8JZP - chains A and F of the 6 polymer chains in the assembly; structure by electron microscopy, 3.45 A resolution.

[Chain A]
Name: C5a anaphylatoxin chemotactic receptor 1
From: Homo sapiens
UniProtKB: P21730 (C5AR1_HUMAN); numbering as in UniProt (aligned over 2-350)
Amino-acid sequence (406 residues; row label = number of the first residue in the row; numbers below 1 keep their minus sign (Met-55 is residue -55)):
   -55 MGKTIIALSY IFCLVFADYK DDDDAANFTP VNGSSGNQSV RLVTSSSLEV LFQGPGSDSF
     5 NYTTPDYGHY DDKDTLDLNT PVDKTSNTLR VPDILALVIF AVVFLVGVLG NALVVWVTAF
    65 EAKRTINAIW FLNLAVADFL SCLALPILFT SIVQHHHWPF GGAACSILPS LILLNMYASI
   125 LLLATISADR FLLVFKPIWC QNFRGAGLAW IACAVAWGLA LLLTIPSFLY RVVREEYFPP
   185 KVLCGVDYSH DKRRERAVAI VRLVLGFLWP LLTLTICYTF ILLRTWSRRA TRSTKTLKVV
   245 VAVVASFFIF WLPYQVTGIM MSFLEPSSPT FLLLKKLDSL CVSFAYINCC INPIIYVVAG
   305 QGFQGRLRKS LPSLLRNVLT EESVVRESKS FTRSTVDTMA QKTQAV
Disordered / not traced: -55 to 21, 316-350
Construct notes: initiating methionine (-55); expression tag (-54 to 1)
Swiss-Prot annotation at these positions:
  - region: Asp10 to Asp18 (Required for CHIPS binding), Asp21 to Ser30 (Involved in C5a binding)
  - modified residue: Tyr11 (Sulfotyrosine), Tyr14 (Sulfotyrosine), Ser314 (Phosphoserine), Ser317 (Phosphoserine), Ser327 (Phosphoserine), Ser332 (Phosphoserine), Ser334 (Phosphoserine), Ser338 (Phosphoserine)
  - glycosylation: Asn5 (N-linked (GlcNAc...) asparagine)
  - mutagenesis: Asp2 to Ser30 (Strongly impairs C5a binding (45,000-fold)), Asp2 to Leu22 (Impairs C5a binding. Strongly impairs C5a binding; when associated with A-27), Asp10 (D10A: Strongly impairs C5a binding; when associated with A-15; A-16; A-18 and A-21. Moderately impairs CHIPS binding. Strongly impairs CHIPS binding ...), Tyr11 (Y11F: Weakly impairs CHIPS binding. Loss of CHIPS binding; when associated with F-14), Gly12 (G12A: Moderately impairs CHIPS binding), Tyr14 (Y14F: Weakly impairs CHIPS binding. Strongly impairs CHIPS binding. Loss of CHIPS binding; when associated with F-11), Asp15 (D15A: Strongly impairs C5a binding; when associated with A-10; A-16; A-18 and A-21. Moderately impairs CHIPS binding. Strongly impairs CHIPS binding ...), Asp16 (D16A: Strongly impairs C5a binding; when associated with A-10; A-15; A-18 and A-21), Asp18 (D18A: Strongly impairs C5a binding; when associated with A-10; A-15; A-16 and A-21. Impairs CHIPS binding. Strongly impairs CHIPS binding ...), Asp21 (D21A: Strongly impairs C5a binding; when associated with A-10; A-15; A-16 and A-18), Asp27 (D27A: Strongly impairs C5a binding; when associated with 2-D--L-22 Del), Cys144 (C144S: Fails to homodimerize), 3 further mutagenesis entries in UniProt
Cystine bridges: Cys109-Cys188

[Chain F]
Name: C5a anaphylatoxin
From: Mus musculus
UniProtKB: P06684 (CO5_MOUSE); residues -2 to 74 here correspond to UniProt positions 679-755 (UniProt number = residue number + 681)
Amino-acid sequence (109 residues; row label = number of the first residue in the row; numbers below 1 keep their minus sign (Met-34 is residue -34)):
   -34 MGKTIIALSY IFCLVFAHHH HHHHHEFDDD DKNLHLLRQK IEEQAAKYKH SVPKKCCYDG
    26 ARVNFYETCE ERVARVTIGP LCIRAFNECC TIANKIRKES PHKPVQLGR
Disordered / not traced: -34 to 0, 28, 42-43
Construct notes: initiating methionine (-34); expression tag (-33 to -3)
Swiss-Prot annotation at these positions:
  - region: His15 to Gly44 (Involved in C5AR1 binding)
  - site: Arg74 (Cleavage)
Cystine bridges: Cys21-Cys47, Cys22-Cys54, Cys34-Cys55

[How chain A and chain F interact]
Residue-residue contacts (39):
  Asp27(A) - Lys20(F)  salt bridge
  Asp27(A) - Asp24(F)
  Lys28(A) - Arg40(F)
  Lys28(A) - Val41(F)
  Ile91(A) - Leu72(F)  hydrophobic
  Leu92(A) - Gln71(F)
  Leu92(A) - Leu72(F)  hydrophobic
  Ser95(A) - Gln71(F)  hydrogen bond
  Ser95(A) - Leu72(F)
  Trp102(A) - Leu72(F)  hydrophobic
  Leu112(A) - Leu72(F)  hydrophobic
  Ile116(A) - Leu72(F)
  Leu117(A) - Gly73(F)
  Leu117(A) - Arg74(F)
  Met120(A) - Gly73(F)
  Arg175(A) - Leu72(F)
  Arg175(A) - Arg74(F)  hydrogen bond (side chain-backbone)
  Tyr181(A) - Leu2(F)  hydrophobic
  Tyr181(A) - Arg3(F)  hydrogen bond
  Phe182(A) - Ile6(F)  hydrophobic
  Phe182(A) - Ala26(F)
  Leu187(A) - His67(F)
  Cys188(A) - Val70(F)
  Gly189(A) - Lys68(F)
  Val190(A) - Pro66(F)
  Val190(A) - His67(F)
  Val190(A) - Lys68(F)
  Asp191(A) - Pro66(F)
  Tyr192(A) - Lys68(F)
  His194(A) - Glu64(F)
  His194(A) - Ser65(F)
  His194(A) - Pro66(F)
  Arg206(A) - Arg74(F)
  Tyr258(A) - Gly73(F)  hydrogen bond (side chain-backbone)
  Tyr258(A) - Arg74(F)  hydrogen bond (backbone-side chain)
  Gly262(A) - Arg74(F)
  Lys279(A) - Tyr31(F)
  Asp282(A) - Arg74(F)  salt bridge
  Val286(A) - Arg74(F)
Also at the interface, not in a pair above, chain A (37 interface residues in all): Asn31, His100, Pro113, Arg178, Glu179, Pro183, Thr261, Pro270, Leu276, Lys280, Cys285
Also at the interface, not in a pair above, chain F (25 interface residues in all): Tyr23, Arg27, Asn29, Ala58, Arg62, Pro69

[Overview]
37 residues of chain A face 25 of chain F across their interface; the contacts include 5 hydrogen bonds and 2
salt bridges. Polar pairs include Asp27(A)-Lys20(F), Asp282(A)-Arg74(F) and Ser95(A)-Gln71(F). UniProt lists
13 mutagenesis sites on chain A.
Here chain A is C5a anaphylatoxin chemotactic receptor 1 (Homo sapiens) and chain F is C5a anaphylatoxin (Mus
musculus). Entry 8JZP (Structure of mouse C5a-human C5aR1-Go complex) was determined by electron microscopy.
